PDB entry 7FTN | X-ray diffraction, 2.00 A resolution | chains A and B of the 3 polymer chains in the assembly

== Chain A ==
Protein: Cyclic GMP-AMP synthase
Organism: Homo sapiens
Notes: EC 2.7.7.86
UniProtKB: Q8N884 (CGAS_HUMAN); numbering as in UniProt (aligned over 161-522)
Amino-acid sequence (362 residues; each row starts with the number of its first residue):
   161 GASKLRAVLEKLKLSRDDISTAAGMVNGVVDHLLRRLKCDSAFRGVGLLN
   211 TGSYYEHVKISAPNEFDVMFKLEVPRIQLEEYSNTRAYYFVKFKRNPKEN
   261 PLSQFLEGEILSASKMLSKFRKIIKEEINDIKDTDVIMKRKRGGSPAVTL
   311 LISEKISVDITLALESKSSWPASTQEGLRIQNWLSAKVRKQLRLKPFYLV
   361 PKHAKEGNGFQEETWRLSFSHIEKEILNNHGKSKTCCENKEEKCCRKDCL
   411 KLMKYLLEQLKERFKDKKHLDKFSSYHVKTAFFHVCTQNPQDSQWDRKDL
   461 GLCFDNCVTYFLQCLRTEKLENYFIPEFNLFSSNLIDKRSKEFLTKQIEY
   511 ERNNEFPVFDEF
Not modelled in the structure: 255-256, 366-370, 521-522
Sequence notes: conflict Asn187 (Lys in Q8N884), Arg195 (Leu in Q8N884)
Curated features (UniProtKB/Swiss-Prot):
  - region: Lys384 to Lys407 (DNA-binding)
  - motif: Leu169 to Leu174 (Nuclear export signal), Asp295 to Ser305 (Nuclear localization signal), Lys299 to Arg302 (KRKR-loop), Lys427 to His429 (KKH-loop)
  - binding site (GTP): Thr211, Asp319, Arg376 to Glu383
  - binding site (ATP): Ser213, Glu225 to Asp227, Ser380 to Glu383, Lys414, Ser435 to Lys439
  - binding site (Mg(2+)): Glu225, Asp227, Asp319
  - binding site (2',3'-cGAMP): Asp227, Asp319, Lys362, Arg376
  - binding site (Zn(2+)): His390, Cys396, Cys397, Cys404
  - site: Arg255 (Arginine-anchor), Asp319, Ile320 (Cleavage)
  - modified residue: Asp191 (PolyADP-ribosyl aspartic acid), Asn210 (Microbial infection: Deamidated asparagine), Ser213 (Phosphoserine), Tyr215 (Phosphotyrosine), Glu286 (5-glutamyl polyglutamate), Ser305 (Phosphoserine), Glu314 (5-glutamyl glutamate), Lys384 (N6-acetyllysine), Asn389 (Microbial infection: Deamidated asparagine), Lys392 (N6-acetyllysine), Lys394 (N6-acetyllysine), Lys414 (N6-acetyllysine), Ser434 (Phosphoserine), Ser435 (Phosphoserine), Gln451 (Microbial infection: Deamidated glutamine), Gln454 (Microbial infection: Deamidated glutamine), Lys506 (N6-methyllysine)
  - lipidation (S-palmitoyl cysteine): Cys404, Cys405, Cys474
  - cross-link (Glycyl lysine isopeptide (Lys-Gly)): Lys173 (interchain with G-Cter in ubiquitin), Lys231 (interchain with G-Cter in SUMO), Lys285 (interchain with G-Cter in ubiquitin), Lys347 (interchain with G-Cter in SUMO), Lys384 (interchain with G-Cter in SUMO), Lys394 (interchain with G-Cter in SUMO), Lys411 (interchain with G-Cter in ubiquitin), Lys414 (interchain with G-Cter in ubiquitin), Lys427 (interchain with G-Cter in ubiquitin), Lys428 (interchain with G-Cter in ubiquitin), Lys479 (interchain with G-Cter in SUMO)
  - natural variant: Gly303 (G303E: Found in patients with tumors), Lys432 (K432T: Found in patients with uterine endometrioid carcinoma)
  - mutagenesis: Leu169 to Leu174 (Abolished export from the nucleus to the cytosol in response to DNA stimulation), Lys171 to Leu174 (Abolishes DNA-binding but does not affect translocation to the nucleus following treatment with etoposide; when associated with A-407), Lys171 (K171A: No effect on stimulation of interferon production), Leu172 (L172A: Impaired type-I interferon production in response to DNA stimulation), Lys173 (K173A: Strongly reduces enzyme activity and stimulation of interferon production; when associated with A-176. No effect on stimulation of interferon production ...), Leu174 (L174N: Strongly reduces enzyme activity and stimulation of interferon production), Arg176 (R176A: Strongly reduces enzyme activity and stimulation of interferon production; when associated with A-173), Asp191 (D191A: Abolished poly-ADP-ribosylation by PARP1, stimulating interferon production), Asn210 to Tyr214 (Abolishes DNA-binding but does not affect translocation to the nucleus following treatment with etoposide; when associated with A-384), Asn210 (N210D: More than 75% inhibition of interferon beta production), Thr211 (T211Q: Abolishes enzyme activity; when associated with I-376 and I-436), Gly212 to Ser213 (Abolishes enzyme activity. Abolishes stimulation of interferon production), 56 further mutagenesis entries in UniProt
Ion coordination: Zn2+: His390, Cys396, Cys397, Cys404
Residues lining bound ligands: malonate ion (MLI): Val360, Arg376, Ser378, Phe379, Ser380, Tyr436

== Chain B ==
Molecule: 16-nt DNA strand
Sequence (16 nucleotides; each row starts with the number of its first residue):
     1 AAATTGCCGAAGACGA

== Chain A / chain B interface ==
Residue-residue contacts (13; chain A residue first):
  Lys173(A) with DA13(B), salt bridge to the phosphate
  Leu174(A) with DA13(B), sugar contact; DC14(B), phosphate contact
  Ser175(A) with DC14(B), phosphate contact
  Arg176(A) with DA13(B), hydrogen bond to the base; DC14(B), hydrogen bond to the sugar
  Lys198(A) with DT4(B), salt bridge to the phosphate
  His217(A) with DA11(B), phosphate contact; DG12(B), phosphate contact
  Asn388(A) with DA11(B), sugar contact
  Glu398(A) with DA11(B), phosphate contact
  Lys407(A) with DA11(B), phosphate contact; DG12(B), salt bridge to the phosphate
Interface residues without a listed pair, chain A (11 interface residues in all): Lys403, Lys411

== In short ==
The interface between chain A and chain B involves 11 residues on one side and 5 on the other, with 2 hydrogen
bonds and 3 salt bridges. Polar contacts include Arg176(A)-DA13(B), Arg176(A)-DC14(B) and Lys173(A)-DA13(B).
Bound to chain A: malonate ion.
Chain A is Cyclic GMP-AMP synthase (Homo sapiens) and chain B is a 16-nt DNA strand; the structure, Crystal
Structure of human cyclic GMP-AMP synthase in complex with propanedioic acid, was determined by X-ray
diffraction.
